7TQV - chains C and G of the 8 polymer chains in the assembly; structure by electron microscopy, 3.43 A resolution.

Chain C:
Molecule: Uridylate-specific endoribonuclease
Source organism: Severe acute respiratory syndrome coronavirus 2
Notes: EC 3.1.-.-
UniProtKB: P0DTD1 (R1AB_SARS2); residues 2-347 here correspond to UniProt positions 6453-6798 (UniProt number = residue number + 6451)
Amino-acid sequence (362 residues; each row starts with the number of its first residue; numbers below 1 keep their minus sign (Gly-14 is residue -14)):
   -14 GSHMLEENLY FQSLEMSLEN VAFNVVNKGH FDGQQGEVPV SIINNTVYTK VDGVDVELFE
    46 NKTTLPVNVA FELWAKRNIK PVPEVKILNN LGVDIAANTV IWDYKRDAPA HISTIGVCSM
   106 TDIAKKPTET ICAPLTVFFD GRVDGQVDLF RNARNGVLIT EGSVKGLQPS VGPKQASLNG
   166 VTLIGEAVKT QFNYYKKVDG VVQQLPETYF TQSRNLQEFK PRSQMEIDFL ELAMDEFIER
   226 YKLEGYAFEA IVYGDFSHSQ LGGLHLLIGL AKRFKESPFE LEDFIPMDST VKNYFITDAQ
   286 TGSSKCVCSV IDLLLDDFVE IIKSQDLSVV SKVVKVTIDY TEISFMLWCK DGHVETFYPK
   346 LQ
Disordered / not traced: -14 to -2, 346-347
Differences from the reference sequence: expression tag (-14 to 1); engineered mutation Ala235 (His6686 in P0DTD1)
Reported in the primary citation:
  - binding site for the 52-nt RNA strand (chain G): Gln19, Lys111, Lys150, Trp333, Glu340, Tyr343
  - mutagenesis - E340A: increased catalytic activity
  - mutagenesis - H235A: abolished catalytic activity
  - mutagenesis - W333A: decreased catalytic activity on ssRNA
  - mutagenesis - W333A: decreased catalytic activity on dsRNA

Chain G:
Molecule: 52-nt RNA strand
Sequence (52 nucleotides; row label = number of the first residue in the row):
     1 GGAGGUAGUA GGUUGUAUAG UAGUAAGACC AGACCCUAGA CCAAUUCAUG CC
Disordered / not traced: 1-3, 37-52

How chain C and chain G interact:
Pairs across the interface (7):
  Lys13(C) - A22(G)  phosphate contact
  Lys13(C) - G23(G)  salt bridge to the phosphate
  Gln19(C) - U21(G)  hydrogen bond to the sugar
  Gln19(C) - A22(G)  sugar contact
  Gly147(C) - A33(G)  sugar contact
  Ser148(C) - A33(G)  hydrogen bond to the phosphate
  Ser148(C) - C34(G)  phosphate contact
Interface residues without a listed pair, chain C (5 interface residues in all): Lys150

In short:
Chain C and chain G each contribute 5 residues to their interface; the contacts include 2 hydrogen bonds and 1
salt bridge. Polar contacts include Gln19(C)-U21(G), Ser148(C)-A33(G) and Lys13(C)-G23(G). From the paper: a
binding site for the 52-nt RNA strand (chain G) at Gln19(C), Lys111(C) and Lys150(C) among others; E340A of
chain C increases catalytic activity; 3 substitutions were tested in all.
Chain C is Uridylate-specific endoribonuclease (Severe acute respiratory syndrome coronavirus 2) and chain G
is a 52-nt RNA strand; the structure, SARS-CoV-2 endoribonuclease Nsp15 bound to dsRNA, was determined by
electron microscopy, deposited together with 7TJ2.
